Entry 3MHG (X-ray diffraction, 1.92 A resolution); this record covers chains A and B.

Chain A (and B):
Molecule: Tagatose 1,6-diphosphate aldolase 2
From: Streptococcus pyogenes serotype M1
Notes: EC 4.1.2.40; chain B of this document is another copy of the same molecule, construct and numbering; everything in this record applies to it too
UniProt: P63705 (LACD2_STRP1); residues 1-326 here correspond to UniProt positions 2-327 (UniProt number = residue number + 1)
Sequence (326 residues; each row starts with the number of its first residue):
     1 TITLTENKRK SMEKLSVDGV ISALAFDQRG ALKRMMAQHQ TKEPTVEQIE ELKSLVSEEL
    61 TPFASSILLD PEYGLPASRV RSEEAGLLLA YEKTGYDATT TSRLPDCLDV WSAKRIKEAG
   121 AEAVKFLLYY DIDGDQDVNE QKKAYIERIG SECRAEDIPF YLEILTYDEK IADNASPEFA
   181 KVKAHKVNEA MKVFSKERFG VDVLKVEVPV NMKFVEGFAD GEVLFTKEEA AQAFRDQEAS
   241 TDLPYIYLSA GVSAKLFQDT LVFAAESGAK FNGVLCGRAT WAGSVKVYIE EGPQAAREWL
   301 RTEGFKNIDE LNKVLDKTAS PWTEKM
Not modelled in the structure: 1-2, 326 (chain B: 1, 325-326)
Covalent attachments: 1,3-dihydroxyacetonephosphate (13P) linked to Lys205
Bound ions: Ca2+: Glu238, Thr241 (shared with 2 residues of chain C)
Ligand contacts: 1,3-dihydroxyacetonephosphate (13P): Ala25, Asp27, Gln28, Leu68, Lys125, Glu163, Leu248, Ser249, Ala250, Gly251, Leu275, Cys276, Gly277, Arg278
Reported in the primary citation:
  - binding site for 1,3-dihydroxyacetonephosphate: Asp27, Gln28, Lys125, Glu163, Lys205, Ser249, Leu275, Gly277, Arg278
  - catalytic residues: Lys205
  - catalytic residues: Lys125 (proposed by the authors, not directly observed)
  - conformationally variable residues (helix shift): Ala25 to Glu50, Tyr245 to Ala250, Leu275 to Ala295

Interface between chain A and chain B:
Residue-residue contacts (51):
  Tyr91(A) - Arg148(B)  hydrogen bond
  Cys107(A) - Arg148(B)
  Leu108(A) - Arg148(B)  hydrogen bond (backbone-side chain)
  Asp109(A) - Gln141(B)  hydrogen bond
  Asp109(A) - Ala144(B)
  Asp109(A) - Arg148(B)
  Val110(A) - Gln141(B)
  Val110(A) - Ala144(B)
  Trp111(A) - Ala144(B)
  Trp111(A) - Arg148(B)  hydrogen bond (backbone-side chain)
  Ser112(A) - Ala144(B)
  Ser112(A) - Glu147(B)  hydrogen bond
  Ser112(A) - Arg148(B)
  Lys114(A) - Arg198(B)
  Arg115(A) - Glu140(B)  salt bridge
  Arg115(A) - Lys143(B)
  Arg115(A) - Ala144(B)
  Arg115(A) - Glu147(B)  salt bridge
  Arg115(A) - Arg198(B)
  Glu118(A) - Arg198(B)  salt bridge
  Glu140(A) - Val110(B)
  Glu140(A) - Arg115(B)  salt bridge
  Gln141(A) - Asp109(B)  hydrogen bond
  Lys143(A) - Arg115(B)
  Ala144(A) - Asp109(B)
  Ala144(A) - Val110(B)
  Ala144(A) - Trp111(B)
  Ala144(A) - Ser112(B)
  Ala144(A) - Arg115(B)
  Glu147(A) - Ser112(B)  hydrogen bond
  Glu147(A) - Arg115(B)  salt bridge
  Arg148(A) - Tyr91(B)  hydrogen bond
  Arg148(A) - Cys107(B)
  Arg148(A) - Leu108(B)  hydrogen bond (side chain-backbone)
  Arg148(A) - Asp109(B)
  Arg148(A) - Trp111(B)  hydrogen bond (side chain-backbone)
  Arg148(A) - Ser112(B)
  Arg148(A) - Glu152(B)
  Ser151(A) - Glu152(B)
  Ser151(A) - Ala155(B)
  Ser151(A) - Glu156(B)  hydrogen bond
  Glu152(A) - Arg148(B)
  Glu152(A) - Ser151(B)
  Arg154(A) - Ala155(B)  hydrogen bond (side chain-backbone)
  Ala155(A) - Ser151(B)
  Ala155(A) - Arg154(B)  hydrogen bond (backbone-side chain)
  Ala155(A) - Ala155(B)
  Glu156(A) - Ser151(B)  hydrogen bond
  Arg198(A) - Lys114(B)
  Arg198(A) - Arg115(B)
  Arg198(A) - Glu118(B)  salt bridge
Other interface residues (no listed pair), chain A (23 interface residues in all): Tyr145
Other interface residues (no listed pair), chain B (23 interface residues in all): Tyr145

Summary:
The chain A/chain B interface involves 23 residues from each chain; the contacts include 14 hydrogen bonds and
6 salt bridges. Among the polar pairs are Arg115(A)-Glu140(B), Arg115(A)-Glu147(B) and Glu118(A)-Arg198(B).
Covalently linked 1,3-dihydroxyacetonephosphate: at Lys205(A). The paper reports catalytic residues Lys205(A)
and Lys125(A); a binding site for 1,3-dihydroxyacetonephosphate at Asp27(A), Gln28(A) and Lys125(A) among
others.
Chain A and chain B are both Tagatose 1,6-diphosphate aldolase 2 (Streptococcus pyogenes serotype M1); the
structure, Dihydroxyacetone phosphate carbanion intermediate in tagatose-1,6-bisphosphate aldolase from
Streptococcus pyogenes, was determined by X-ray diffraction (same publication as 3MHF).
